4U96 - chains A and D of the 5 polymer chains in the assembly; structure by X-ray diffraction, 2.20 A resolution.

[Chain A]
Molecule: Multidrug efflux pump subunit AcrB
Organism: Escherichia coli
Reference sequence: P31224 (ACRB_ECOLI); numbering as in UniProt (aligned over 1-1049)
Amino-acid sequence (1057 residues; each row starts with the number of its first residue):
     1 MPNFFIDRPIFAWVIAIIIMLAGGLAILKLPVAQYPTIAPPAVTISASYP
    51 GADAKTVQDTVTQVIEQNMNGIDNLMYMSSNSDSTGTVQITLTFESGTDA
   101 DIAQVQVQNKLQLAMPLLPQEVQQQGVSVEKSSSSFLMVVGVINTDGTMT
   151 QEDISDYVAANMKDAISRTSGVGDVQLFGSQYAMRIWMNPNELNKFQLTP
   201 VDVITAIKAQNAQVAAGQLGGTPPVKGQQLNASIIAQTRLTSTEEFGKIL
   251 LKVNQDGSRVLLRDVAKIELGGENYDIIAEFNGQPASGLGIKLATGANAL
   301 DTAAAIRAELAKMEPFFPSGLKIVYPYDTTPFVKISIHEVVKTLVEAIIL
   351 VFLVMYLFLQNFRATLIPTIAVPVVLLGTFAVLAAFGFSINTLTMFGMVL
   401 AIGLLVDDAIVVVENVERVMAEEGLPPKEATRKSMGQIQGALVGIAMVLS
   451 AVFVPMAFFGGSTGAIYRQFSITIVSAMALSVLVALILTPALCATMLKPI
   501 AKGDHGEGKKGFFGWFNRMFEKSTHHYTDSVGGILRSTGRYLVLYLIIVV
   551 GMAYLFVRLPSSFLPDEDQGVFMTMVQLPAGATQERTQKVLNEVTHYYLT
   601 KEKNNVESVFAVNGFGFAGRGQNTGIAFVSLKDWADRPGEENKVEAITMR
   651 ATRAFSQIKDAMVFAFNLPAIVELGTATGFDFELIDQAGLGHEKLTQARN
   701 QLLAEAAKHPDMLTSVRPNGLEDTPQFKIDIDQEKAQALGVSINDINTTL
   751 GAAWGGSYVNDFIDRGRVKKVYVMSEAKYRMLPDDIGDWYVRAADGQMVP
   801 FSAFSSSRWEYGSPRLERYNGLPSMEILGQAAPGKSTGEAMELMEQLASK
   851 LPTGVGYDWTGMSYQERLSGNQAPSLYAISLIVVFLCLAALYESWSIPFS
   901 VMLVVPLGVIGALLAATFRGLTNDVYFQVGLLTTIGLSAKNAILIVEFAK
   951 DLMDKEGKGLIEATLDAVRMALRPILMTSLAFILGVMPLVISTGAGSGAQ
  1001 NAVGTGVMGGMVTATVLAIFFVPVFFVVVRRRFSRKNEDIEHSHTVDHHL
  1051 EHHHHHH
Disordered / not traced: 1045-1057
Sequence notes: engineered mutation Ala971 (Arg in P31224); expression tag (1050-1057)
UniProt features mapped onto this chain:
  - mutagenesis: His526 (H526Y: Partially restores chloramphenicol resistance to an AcrZ G30R mutant)
What the authors report for this chain:
  - contacts within the chain: Asp408-Lys940

[Chain D]
Molecule: DARPin
Organism: synthetic construct
Notes: antibody fragment or engineered binder
Amino-acid sequence (169 residues; row label = number of the first residue in the row):
     1 MRGSHHHHHHGSDLGKKLLEAARAGRDDEVRILMANGADVNAADVVGWTP
    51 LHLAAYWGHLEIVEVLLKNGADVNAYDTLGSTPLHLAAHFGHLEIVEVLL
   101 KNGADVNAKDDNGITPLHLAANRGHLEIVEVLLKYGADVNAQDKFGKTAF
   151 DISINNGNEDLAEILQKLN
Disordered / not traced: 1-10, 167-169

[Interface between chain A and chain D]
Contacting residue pairs - 10 pairs, chain A then chain D:
  Gln229(A) with Val45(D)
  Glu244(A) with Asn156(D)
  Lys248(A) with Asn155(D); Asn156(D), hydrogen bond
  Arg259(A) with Lys147(D)
  Leu261(A) with Asn155(D)
  Arg263(A) with Ile154(D), hydrogen bond (side chain-backbone); Asn155(D), hydrogen bond (side chain-backbone); Asn156(D); Gly157(D)
Interface residues without a listed pair, chain A (7 interface residues in all): Leu230
Interface residues without a listed pair, chain D (8 interface residues in all): Val46, Asn122

[Overview]
The interface between chain A and chain D involves 7 residues on one side and 8 on the other, with 3 hydrogen
bonds. Among the polar pairs are Lys248(A)-Asn156(D), Arg263(A)-Ile154(D) and Arg263(A)-Asn155(D). Curated
annotation (UniProt) lists one mutagenesis site on chain A. The paper reports contacts within the chain
involving Lys940(A) and Asp408(A).
Chain A is Multidrug efflux pump subunit AcrB (Escherichia coli) and chain D is DARPin (synthetic construct);
the structure, Coupling of remote alternating-access transport mechanisms for protons and substrates in the
multidrug efflux pump AcrB, was determined by X-ray diffraction (same publication as 4U8V, 4U8Y and 4U95).
